Entry 8CEP (electron microscopy, 2.04 A resolution); this record covers chains A and K of the 19 polymer chains in the assembly.

== Chain A ==
Molecule: 16S rRNA
Source organism: Escherichia coli BW25113
Sequence (1540 nucleotides; each row starts with the number of its first residue):
     1 AAAUUGAAGA GUUUGAUCAU GGCUCAGAUU GAACGCUGGC GGCAGGCCUA ACACAUGCAA
    61 GUCGAACGGU AACAGGAAGA AGCUUGCUUC UUUGCUGACG AGUGGCGGAC GGGUGAGUAA
   121 UGUCUGGGAA ACUGCCUGAU GGAGGGGGAU AACUACUGGA AACGGUAGCU AAUACCGCAU
   181 AACGUCGCAA GACCAAAGAG GGGGACCUUC GGGCCUCUUG CCAUCGGAUG UGCCCAGAUG
   241 GGAUUAGCUA GUAGGUGGGG UAACGGCUCA CCUAGGCGAC GAUCCCUAGC UGGUCUGAGA
   301 GGAUGACCAG CCACACUGGA ACUGAGACAC GGUCCAGACU CCUACGGGAG GCAGCAGUGG
   361 GGAAUAUUGC ACAAUGGGCG CAAGCCUGAU GCAGCCAUGC CGCGUGUAUG AAGAAGCCCU
   421 UCGGGUUGUA AAGUACUUUC AGCGGGGAGG AAGGGAGUAA AGUUAAUACC UUUGCUCAUU
   481 GACGUUACCC GCAGAAGAAG CACCGGCUAA CUCCGUGCCA GCAGCCXCGG UAAUACGGAG
   541 GGUGCAAGCG UUAAUCGGAA UUACUGGGCG UAAAGCGCAC GCAGGCGGUU UGUUAAGUCA
   601 GAUGUGAAAU CCCCGGGCUC AACCUGGGAA CUGCAUCUGA UACUGGCAAG CUUGAGUCUC
   661 GUAGAGGGGG GUAGAAUUCC AGGUGUAGCG GUGAAAUGCG UAGAGAUCUG GAGGAAUACC
   721 GGUGGCGAAG GCGGCCCCCU GGACGAAGAC UGACGCUCAG GUGCGAAAGC GUGGGGAGCA
   781 AACAGGAUUA GAUACCCUGG UAGUCCACGC CGUAAACGAU GUCGACUUGG AGGUUGUGCC
   841 CUUGAGGCGU GGCUUCCGGA GCUAACGCGU UAAGUCGACC GCCUGGGGAG UACGGCCGCA
   901 AGGUUAAAAC UCAAAUGAAU UGACGGGGGC CCGCACAAGC GGUGGAGCAU GUGGUUUAAU
   961 UCGAUGXAAC GCGAAGAACC UUACCUGGUC UUGACAUCCA CGGAAGUUUU CAGAGAUGAG
  1021 AAUGUGCCUU CGGGAACCGU GAGACAGGUG CUGCAUGGCU GUCGUCAGCU CGUGUUGUGA
  1081 AAUGUUGGGU UAAGUCCCGC AACGAGCGCA ACCCUUAUCC UUUGUUGCCA GCGGUCCGGC
  1141 CGGGAACUCA AAGGAGACUG CCAGUGAUAA ACUGGAGGAA GGUGGGGAUG ACGUCAAGUC
  1201 AUCAUGGCCC UUACGACCAG GGCUACACAC GUGCUACAAU GGCGCAUACA AAGAGAAGCG
  1261 ACCUCGCGAG AGCAAGCGGA CCUCAUAAAG UGCGUCGUAG UCCGGAUUGG AGUCUGCAAC
  1321 UCGACUCCAU GAAGUCGGAA UCGCUAGUAA UCGUGGAUCA GAAUGCCACG GUGAAUACGU
  1381 UCCCGGGCCU UGUACACACC GCCCGUXACA CCAUGGGAGU GGGUUGCAAA AGAAGUAGGU
  1441 AGCUUAACCU UCGGGAGGGC GCUUACCACU UUGUGAUUCA UGACUGGGGU GAAGUCGUAA
  1501 CAAGGUAACC GUAGGGGAAC CUGCGGUUGG AUCACCUCCU
Disordered / not traced: 79-92, 205-213, 841-845, 930-1389, 1535-1540
Modified positions: PSU (pseudouridine-5'-monophosphate) at position 516, G7M (N7-methyl-guanosine-5'-monophosphate) at position 527, 2MG (2N-methylguanosine-5'-monophosphate) at position 966, 5MC (5-methylcytidine-5'-monophosphate) at position 967, 2MG (2N-methylguanosine-5'-monophosphate) at position 1207, 4OC (4n,o2'-methylcytidine-5'-monophosphate) at position 1402, 5MC (5-methylcytidine-5'-monophosphate) at position 1407, UR3 (3-methyluridine-5'-monophoshate) at position 1498, 2MG (2N-methylguanosine-5'-monophosphate) at position 1516, MA6 (6N-dimethyladenosine-5'-monophoshate) at position 1518, MA6 (6N-dimethyladenosine-5'-monophoshate) at position 1519
Metal / ion sites: K+ site 1: U5 (shared with 5 residues of chain D); K+ site 2: G11, U12, G21, G22; Mg2+ site 1 near G21 (its only coordinating residue here); Mg2+ site 2: C48, G115; Mg2+ site 3: A59, U387; K+ site 3: G61, U62, G104, G105; Mg2+ site 4 near G100 (its only coordinating residue here); K+ site 4: G107, G324, G326; K+ site 5: G107, G108, G326; Mg2+ site 5: A109, G331; K+ site 6: A109, C110, G111; Mg2+ site 6 near G111 (its only coordinating residue here); 18 more K+ sites not listed; 32 more Mg2+ sites not listed
Residues lining bound ligands: kasugamycin (KSG; (1S,2R,3S,4R,5S,6S)-2,3,4,5,6-pentahydroxycyclohexyl 2-amino-4-{[carboxy(imino)methyl]amino}-2,3,4,6-tetradeoxy-alpha-D-arabino-hexopyranoside): G791, A792, A794, C795, G926, UR3_1498, A1499, G1504, G1505, U1506

== Chain K ==
Molecule: Small ribosomal subunit protein uS11
Source organism: Escherichia coli BW25113
UniProtKB: P0A7R9 (RS11_ECOLI); residues 1-129 here = UniProt positions 1-129
Chain sequence (129 residues; numbered 1 to 129; the number before each row is that of its first residue):
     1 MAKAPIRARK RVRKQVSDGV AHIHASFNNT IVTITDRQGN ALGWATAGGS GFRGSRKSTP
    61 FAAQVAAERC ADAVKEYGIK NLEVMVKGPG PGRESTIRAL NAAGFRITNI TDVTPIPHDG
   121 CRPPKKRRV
Disordered / not traced: 1-12
Modified positions: Asp-119 (beta-L-aspartic acid; IAS)
Sequence notes: modified residue (119)

== Interface between chain A and chain K ==
Residue-residue contacts (91; chain A residue first):
  G674(A) / His-118(K)  hydrogen bond to the base
  A675(A) / Ile-116(K)  hydrogen bond to the sugar
  A675(A) / Pro-117(K)  base contact
  A675(A) / His-118(K)  hydrogen bond to the base
  A675(A) / Gly-120(K)  base contact
  A676(A) / Pro-115(K)  phosphate contact
  A676(A) / Ile-116(K)  sugar contact
  A676(A) / Pro-117(K)  sugar contact
  A676(A) / Cys-121(K)  base contact
  U677(A) / Pro-115(K)  phosphate contact
  U677(A) / Cys-121(K)  hydrogen bond to the base
  G683(A) / Gly-39(K)  hydrogen bond to the base
  G683(A) / Asn-40(K)  hydrogen bond to the base
  U684(A) / Asn-40(K)  sugar contact
  U684(A) / Ala-41(K)  hydrogen bond to the sugar
  G685(A) / Ala-41(K)  sugar contact
  G685(A) / Leu-42(K)  phosphate contact
  G685(A) / Trp-44(K)  sugar contact
  U686(A) / Trp-44(K)  hydrogen bond to the sugar
  A687(A) / Trp-44(K)  sugar contact
  G688(A) / Trp-44(K)  sugar contact
  G688(A) / Thr-46(K)  hydrogen bond to the phosphate
  G688(A) / Gly-49(K)  sugar contact
  C689(A) / Asn-29(K)  hydrogen bond to the phosphate
  C689(A) / Ile-31(K)  phosphate contact
  C689(A) / Thr-46(K)  hydrogen bond to the phosphate
  C689(A) / Gly-48(K)  hydrogen bond to the phosphate
  C689(A) / Gly-49(K)  phosphate contact
  C689(A) / Arg-53(K)  salt bridge to the phosphate
  G690(A) / Asn-29(K)  hydrogen bond to the phosphate
  G690(A) / Ile-31(K)  phosphate contact
  G690(A) / Arg-53(K)  hydrogen bond to the base
  G690(A) / Lys-57(K)  base contact
  G691(A) / Asn-28(K)  hydrogen bond to the phosphate
  G691(A) / Arg-53(K)  hydrogen bond to the base
  G691(A) / Lys-57(K)  hydrogen bond to the base
  U692(A) / Asn-28(K)  hydrogen bond to the phosphate
  U692(A) / Gly-54(K)  base contact
  U692(A) / Arg-127(K)  hydrogen bond to the phosphate
  G693(A) / Arg-127(K)  salt bridge to the phosphate
  A694(A) / Gly-54(K)  phosphate contact
  A694(A) / Ser-55(K)  hydrogen bond to the phosphate
  A695(A) / Gly-54(K)  phosphate contact
  A704(A) / Trp-44(K)  base contact
  G705(A) / Ile-31(K)  base contact
  G705(A) / Trp-44(K)  base contact
  A706(A) / His-24(K)  phosphate contact
  A706(A) / Ile-31(K)  sugar contact
  A706(A) / Thr-33(K)  hydrogen bond to the sugar
  A706(A) / Ala-41(K)  base contact
  U707(A) / His-22(K)  hydrogen bond to the phosphate
  U707(A) / His-24(K)  salt bridge to the phosphate
  U707(A) / Thr-35(K)  sugar contact
  U707(A) / Gly-39(K)  hydrogen bond to the sugar
  U707(A) / Lys-87(K)  salt bridge to the phosphate
  C708(A) / His-22(K)  phosphate contact
  C708(A) / Gln-38(K)  hydrogen bond to the sugar
  C708(A) / Gly-39(K)  sugar contact
  G714(A) / Cys-121(K)  base contact
  A716(A) / His-118(K)  base contact
  A716(A) / Asp-119(K)  sugar contact
  A716(A) / Gly-120(K)  base contact
  U717(A) / His-118(K)  sugar contact
  U717(A) / Asp-119(K)  sugar contact
  A718(A) / Pro-117(K)  sugar contact
  A718(A) / His-118(K)  stacking on the base
  A718(A) / Asp-119(K)  hydrogen bond to the sugar
  A777(A) / Cys-121(K)  base contact
  G778(A) / Cys-121(K)  sugar contact
  G778(A) / Arg-122(K)  hydrogen bond to the sugar
  C779(A) / Arg-122(K)  hydrogen bond to the sugar
  C779(A) / Pro-123(K)  sugar contact
  C779(A) / Pro-124(K)  phosphate contact
  C779(A) / Lys-125(K)  phosphate contact
  A780(A) / Pro-124(K)  phosphate contact
  A780(A) / Lys-125(K)  hydrogen bond to the phosphate
  A781(A) / Lys-125(K)  salt bridge to the phosphate
  C795(A) / Arg-128(K)  hydrogen bond to the sugar
  C796(A) / Lys-126(K)  phosphate contact
  C796(A) / Arg-127(K)  hydrogen bond to the sugar
  C796(A) / Arg-128(K)  hydrogen bond to the phosphate
  C796(A) / Val-129(K)  sugar contact
  C797(A) / Arg-127(K)  salt bridge to the phosphate
  U1506(A) / Arg-128(K)  hydrogen bond to the base
  U1506(A) / Val-129(K)  sugar contact
  U1522(A) / Lys-125(K)  hydrogen bond to the phosphate
  U1522(A) / Arg-128(K)  salt bridge to the phosphate
  G1523(A) / Lys-125(K)  salt bridge to the phosphate
  G1523(A) / Arg-128(K)  salt bridge to the phosphate
  C1524(A) / Arg-122(K)  salt bridge to the phosphate
  G1525(A) / Arg-122(K)  salt bridge to the phosphate
Interface residues without a listed pair, chain A (41 interface residues in all): A715, A1507
Interface residues without a listed pair, chain K (37 interface residues in all): Ser-26

== Overview ==
41 residues of chain A face 37 of chain K across their interface; the contacts include 33 hydrogen bonds, 11
salt bridges and 1 aromatic stacking contact. Polar pairs include G674(A)/His-118(K), A675(A)/His-118(K) and
U677(A)/Cys-121(K). Bound to chain A: kasugamycin.
Chain A is 16S rRNA and chain K is Small ribosomal subunit protein uS11, both from Escherichia coli BW25113;
the structure, Kasugamycin bound to the 30S body, was determined by electron microscopy (same publication as
8CA7, 8CAI, 8CF1, 8CF8, 8CGI, 8CGJ, 8CGR and 8CGU).
